PDB entry 8DVD | electron microscopy, 4.12 A resolution (low resolution: residue-level contacts below are approximate; hydrogen-bond / salt-bridge calls are withheld) | chains E and F of the 8 polymer chains in the assembly

[Chain E (and F)]
Protein: Envelope glycoprotein gp160
Source organism: Simian immunodeficiency virus
Notes: chain F of this document is another copy of the same molecule, construct and numbering; everything in this record applies to it too
Reference sequence: A0A4Y5TGK0 (A0A4Y5TGK0_SIV); the construct lacks a stretch of the UniProt sequence and is renumbered around it, so the offset changes along the chain: 33-59 = UniProt 23-49; 67-86 = UniProt 50-69; 88-144 = UniProt 70-126; 145-149 = UniProt 142-146; 11 more segments
Chain sequence (500 residues; numbered 33 to 511 plus 40 insertion-coded residues; 19 numbers in that range are skipped by the numbering (no residue carries them; nothing is unmodelled there); the number before each row is that of its first residue; a row labelled like 144A-144O holds insertion residues (144A, then the next letters in order)):
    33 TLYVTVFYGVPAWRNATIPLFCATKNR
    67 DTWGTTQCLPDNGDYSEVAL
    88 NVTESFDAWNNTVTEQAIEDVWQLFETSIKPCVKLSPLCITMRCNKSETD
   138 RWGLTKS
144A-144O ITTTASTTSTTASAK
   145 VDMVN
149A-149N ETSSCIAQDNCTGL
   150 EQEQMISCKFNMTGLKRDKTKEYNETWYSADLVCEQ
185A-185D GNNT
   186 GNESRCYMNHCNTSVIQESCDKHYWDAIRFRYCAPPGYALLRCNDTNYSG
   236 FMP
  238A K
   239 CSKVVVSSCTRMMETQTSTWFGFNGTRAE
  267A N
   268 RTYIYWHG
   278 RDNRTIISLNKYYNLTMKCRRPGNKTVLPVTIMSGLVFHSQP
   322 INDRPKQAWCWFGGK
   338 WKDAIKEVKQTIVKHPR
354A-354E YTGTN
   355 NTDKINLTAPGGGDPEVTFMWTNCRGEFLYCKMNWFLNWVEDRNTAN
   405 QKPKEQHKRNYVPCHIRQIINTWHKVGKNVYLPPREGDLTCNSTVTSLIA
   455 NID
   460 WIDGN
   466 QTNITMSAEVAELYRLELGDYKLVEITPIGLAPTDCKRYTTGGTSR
Not modelled in the structure: 506-511
Disulfide bonds: Cys-54/Cys-74, Cys-119/Cys-205, Cys-126/Cys-196, Cys-131/Cys-157, Cys-149E/Cys-149K, Cys-183/Cys-191, Cys-218/Cys-247, Cys-228/Cys-239, Cys-296/Cys-331, Cys-378/Cys-445, Cys-385/Cys-418
Glycans and other covalent adducts: N-acetylglucosamine (NAG) linked to Asn-47, Asn-88, Asn-97, Asn-132, Asn-149, Asn-149J, Asn-173, Asn-185B, Asn-187, Asn-197, Asn-229, Asn-267A, Asn-280, Asn-291, Asn-301, Asn-354E, Asn-360, Asn-446, Asn-464, Asn-468; glycan linked to Asn-160, Asn-262
Differences from the reference sequence: conflict Thr-169 (Lys180 in A0A4Y5TGK0), Cys-501 (Val512 in A0A4Y5TGK0)
From the paper describing this entry:
  - conformationally variable residues (side-chain flip): Cys-54 to Cys-74, Trp-427
  - post-translational modification sites: Asn-47, Asn-160, Asn-197, Asn-229

[Chain E / chain F interface]
Contacting residue pairs - 12 pairs, chain E then chain F:
  Leu-164(E) / Cys-196(F)
  Leu-164(E) / Asn-197(F)
  Leu-164(E) / Thr-198(F)
  Leu-164(E) / Ser-199(F)
  Lys-165(E) / Tyr-192(F)
  Lys-165(E) / Asn-197(F)
  Arg-166(E) / Ser-123(F)
  Arg-166(E) / Cys-126(F)
  Arg-166(E) / Ile-127(F)
  Asp-167(E) / Thr-128(F)
  Asp-167(E) / Tyr-192(F)
  Lys-168(E) / Tyr-192(F)
Interface residues without a listed pair, chain F (11 interface residues in all): Pro-124, Val-200

[In short]
Chain E and chain F form an interface of 5 and 11 residues respectively. Covalently linked
N-acetylglucosamine: at Asn-47(E), Asn-88(E), Asn-97(E), Asn-132(E), Asn-149(E) and Asn-149J(E) and 14 more.
From the paper: modification sites Asn-47(E), Asn-160(E) and Asn-197(E) among others; conformational
variability at Cys-54(E) and Trp-427(E).
Both chains are Envelope glycoprotein gp160 (Simian immunodeficiency virus). Entry 8DVD (Cryo-EM structure of
SIVmac239 SOS-2P Env trimer in complex with human bNAb PGT145) was determined by electron microscopy.
